PDB entry 3LXV | X-ray diffraction, 1.90 A resolution | chains M and O of the 6 polymer chains in the assembly

# Chain M (and O)
Molecule: Protocatechuate 3,4-dioxygenase beta chain
Source organism: Pseudomonas putida
Notes: EC 1.13.11.3; chain O of this document is another copy of the same molecule, construct and numbering; everything in this record applies to it too
UniProt: P00437 (PCXB_PSEPU); residues 301-538 here correspond to UniProt positions 2-239 (UniProt number = residue number - 299)
Sequence (238 residues; each row starts with the number of its first residue):
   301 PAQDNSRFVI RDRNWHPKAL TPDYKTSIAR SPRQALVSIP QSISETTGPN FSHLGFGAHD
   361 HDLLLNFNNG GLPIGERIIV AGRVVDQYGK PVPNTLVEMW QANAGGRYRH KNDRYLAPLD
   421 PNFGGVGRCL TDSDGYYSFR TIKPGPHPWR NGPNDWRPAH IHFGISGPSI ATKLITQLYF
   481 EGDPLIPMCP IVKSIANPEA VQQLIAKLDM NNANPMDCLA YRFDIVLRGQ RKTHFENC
Differences from the reference sequence: engineered mutation H447 (Tyr148 in P00437)
Ion coordination: Fe ion: Y408, H460, H462 (together with 4-nitrocatechol)
Ligand contacts:
  - 4-nitrocatechol (4NC): Y324, Y408, H447, W449, R457, H460, H462, Q477, I491
  - carbonate ion (CO3): T533, H534, F535, E536

# Interface between chain M and chain O
Pairs across the interface (12; chain M residue first):
  I310(M) with P453(O), hydrophobic; N454(O)
  N314(M) with D323(O), hydrogen bond
  K318(M) with D323(O), salt bridge
  R333(M) with I328(O)
  A335(M) with K325(O); I328(O), hydrophobic
  L336(M) with K325(O), hydrogen bond (backbone-side chain)
  S338(M) with K325(O), hydrogen bond; N451(O), hydrogen bond (side chain-backbone); G452(O); P453(O)

# Summary
The chain M/chain O interface involves 7 residues from each chain, with 4 hydrogen bonds and 1 salt bridge.
Polar pairs include K318(M)-D323(O), N314(M)-D323(O) and L336(M)-K325(O). Ligands of chain M: carbonate ion
and 4-nitrocatechol. Y408(M), H460(M) and H462(M) coordinate a Fe ion ion.
Chain M and chain O are both Protocatechuate 3,4-dioxygenase beta chain (Pseudomonas putida); the structure,
Tyrosine 447 of Protocatechuate 3,4-Dioxygenase Controls Efficient Progress Through Catalysis, was determined
by X-ray diffraction.
